PDB entry 6LU0 | X-ray diffraction, 3.22 A resolution | chains A and B of the 4 polymer chains in the assembly

== Chain A ==
Protein: Cas12i2
Amino-acid sequence (1055 residues; row label = number of the first residue in the row; numbering starts at 0):
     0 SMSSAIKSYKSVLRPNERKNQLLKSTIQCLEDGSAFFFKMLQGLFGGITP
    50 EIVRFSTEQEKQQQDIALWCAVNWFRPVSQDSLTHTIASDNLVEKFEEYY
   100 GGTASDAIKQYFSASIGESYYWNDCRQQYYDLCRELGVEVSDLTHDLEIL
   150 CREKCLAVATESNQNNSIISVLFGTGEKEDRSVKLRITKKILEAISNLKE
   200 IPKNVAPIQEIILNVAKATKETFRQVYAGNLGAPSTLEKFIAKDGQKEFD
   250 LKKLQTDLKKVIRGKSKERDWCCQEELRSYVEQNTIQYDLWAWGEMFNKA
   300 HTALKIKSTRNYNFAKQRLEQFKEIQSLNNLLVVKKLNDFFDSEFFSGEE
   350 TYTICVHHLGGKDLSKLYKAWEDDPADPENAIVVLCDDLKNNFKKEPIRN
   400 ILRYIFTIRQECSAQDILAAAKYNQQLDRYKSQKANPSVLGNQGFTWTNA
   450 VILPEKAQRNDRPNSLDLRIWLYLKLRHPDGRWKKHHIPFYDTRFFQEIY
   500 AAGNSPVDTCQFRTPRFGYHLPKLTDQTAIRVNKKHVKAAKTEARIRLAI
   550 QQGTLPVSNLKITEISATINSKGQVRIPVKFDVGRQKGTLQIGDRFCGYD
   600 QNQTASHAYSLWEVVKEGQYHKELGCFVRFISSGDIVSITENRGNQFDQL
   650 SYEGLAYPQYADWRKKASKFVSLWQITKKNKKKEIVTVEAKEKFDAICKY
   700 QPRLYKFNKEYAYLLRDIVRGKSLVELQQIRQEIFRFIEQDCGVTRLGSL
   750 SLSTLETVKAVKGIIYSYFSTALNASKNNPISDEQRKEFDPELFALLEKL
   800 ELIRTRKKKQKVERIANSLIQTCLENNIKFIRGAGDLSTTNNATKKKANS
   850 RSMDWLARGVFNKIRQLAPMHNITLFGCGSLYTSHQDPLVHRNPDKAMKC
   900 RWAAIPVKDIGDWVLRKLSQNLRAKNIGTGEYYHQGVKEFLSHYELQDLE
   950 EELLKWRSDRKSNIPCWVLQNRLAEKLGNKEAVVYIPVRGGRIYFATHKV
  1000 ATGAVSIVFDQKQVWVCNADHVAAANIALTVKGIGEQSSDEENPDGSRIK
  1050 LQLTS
Unresolved in the structure: 339-410, 677-684, 836-850, 1032-1054

== Chain B ==
Molecule: crRNA
Sequence (58 nucleotides; row label = number of the first residue in the row; numbers below 1 keep their minus sign (G-1 is residue -1)):
    -1 GGAGAAAUCCGUCUUUCAUUGACGGAACAGAGCAAGCAGGGUGACAUUAU
    49 UUAAUCAA
Unresolved in the structure: -1 to 0, 34-56

== How chain A and chain B interact ==
Contacting residue pairs (153; chain A residue first):
  Ile5(A) - A24(B)  base contact
  Lys6(A) - A24(B)  salt bridge to the phosphate
  Ser7(A) - A24(B)  hydrogen bond to the sugar
  Ser7(A) - A25(B)  hydrogen bond to the sugar
  Lys9(A) - C7(B)  hydrogen bond to the sugar
  Lys9(A) - A25(B)  sugar contact
  Lys9(A) - C26(B)  phosphate contact
  Ser10(A) - C7(B)  sugar contact
  Arg13(A) - G2(B)  hydrogen bond to the base
  Arg13(A) - A5(B)  hydrogen bond to the phosphate
  Arg13(A) - U6(B)  salt bridge to the phosphate
  Pro14(A) - G2(B)  base contact
  Asn15(A) - G2(B)  hydrogen bond to the base
  Lys18(A) - G2(B)  hydrogen bond to the base
  Tyr119(A) - A29(B)  hydrogen bond to the phosphate
  Tyr119(A) - G30(B)  phosphate contact
  Lys306(A) - G28(B)  hydrogen bond to the sugar
  Lys306(A) - A29(B)  hydrogen bond to the sugar
  Arg428(A) - A32(B)  salt bridge to the phosphate
  Arg428(A) - A33(B)  salt bridge to the phosphate
  Ser431(A) - C31(B)  phosphate contact
  Gln432(A) - C31(B)  phosphate contact
  Lys433(A) - G30(B)  phosphate contact
  Lys433(A) - C31(B)  hydrogen bond to the phosphate
  Ala434(A) - G30(B)  sugar contact
  Asn435(A) - A29(B)  hydrogen bond to the sugar
  Asn435(A) - G30(B)  sugar contact
  Pro436(A) - A29(B)  phosphate contact
  Pro436(A) - G30(B)  phosphate contact
  Val438(A) - A29(B)  sugar contact
  Gly440(A) - A27(B)  sugar contact
  Gly440(A) - G28(B)  sugar contact
  Asn441(A) - A27(B)  hydrogen bond to the sugar
  Asn441(A) - G28(B)  hydrogen bond to the phosphate
  Gln442(A) - C26(B)  hydrogen bond to the sugar
  Gln442(A) - A27(B)  sugar contact
  Gln457(A) - A1(B)  hydrogen bond to the sugar
  Asn459(A) - A3(B)  hydrogen bond to the base
  Arg461(A) - A3(B)  hydrogen bond to the base
  Ser464(A) - A3(B)  hydrogen bond to the base
  Ser464(A) - A4(B)  hydrogen bond to the base
  Leu465(A) - A3(B)  base contact
  Leu465(A) - A4(B)  hydrogen bond to the base
  Asp466(A) - A3(B)  base contact
  Asp466(A) - A4(B)  base contact
  Leu467(A) - A4(B)  hydrogen bond to the base
  Leu467(A) - A5(B)  base contact
  Arg468(A) - G2(B)  hydrogen bond to the sugar
  Arg468(A) - A3(B)  base contact
  Arg468(A) - A4(B)  base contact
  Trp470(A) - A1(B)  base contact
  Trp470(A) - G2(B)  sugar contact
  His486(A) - A1(B)  stacking on the base
  His486(A) - G2(B)  base contact
  Pro488(A) - G2(B)  base contact
  Tyr490(A) - A4(B)  hydrogen bond to the sugar
  Tyr490(A) - A5(B)  sugar contact
  Tyr490(A) - C7(B)  sugar contact
  Asp491(A) - C7(B)  base contact
  Thr492(A) - C7(B)  hydrogen bond to the phosphate
  Arg493(A) - C7(B)  base contact
  Arg493(A) - G23(B)  base contact
  Arg493(A) - A24(B)  salt bridge to the phosphate
  Pro514(A) - G22(B)  phosphate contact
  Arg515(A) - G23(B)  salt bridge to the phosphate
  Arg515(A) - A24(B)  salt bridge to the phosphate
  Lys522(A) - A20(B)  phosphate contact
  Leu523(A) - U18(B)  sugar contact
  Thr524(A) - U18(B)  sugar contact
  Asp525(A) - U18(B)  base contact
  Thr527(A) - U18(B)  phosphate contact
  Ala528(A) - U18(B)  phosphate contact
  Ile529(A) - U17(B)  hydrogen bond to the sugar
  Ile529(A) - U18(B)  hydrogen bond to the phosphate
  Arg530(A) - U17(B)  base contact
  Val531(A) - A5(B)  base contact
  Val531(A) - U17(B)  hydrogen bond to the base
  Asn532(A) - U17(B)  base contact
  Lys533(A) - A16(B)  salt bridge to the phosphate
  Lys533(A) - U17(B)  hydrogen bond to the base
  Lys534(A) - U6(B)  salt bridge to the phosphate
  His535(A) - A5(B)  stacking on the base
  His535(A) - U6(B)  salt bridge to the phosphate
  Val536(A) - U6(B)  base contact
  Val536(A) - U17(B)  base contact
  Lys537(A) - U6(B)  hydrogen bond to the base
  Lys537(A) - G9(B)  hydrogen bond to the base
  Lys537(A) - U10(B)  hydrogen bond to the base
  Ala538(A) - A5(B)  base contact
  Ala538(A) - U6(B)  hydrogen bond to the base
  Ala539(A) - A5(B)  base contact
  Lys540(A) - U18(B)  phosphate contact
  Lys540(A) - G19(B)  salt bridge to the phosphate
  Arg575(A) - A25(B)  hydrogen bond to the base
  Arg575(A) - C26(B)  hydrogen bond to the sugar
  Thr639(A) - C11(B)  base contact
  Thr639(A) - G19(B)  base contact
  Thr639(A) - A20(B)  base contact
  Glu640(A) - G19(B)  hydrogen bond to the base
  Glu640(A) - A20(B)  hydrogen bond to the sugar
  Asn641(A) - U12(B)  hydrogen bond to the base
  Asn641(A) - U14(B)  sugar contact
  Arg642(A) - U14(B)  base contact
  Arg642(A) - C15(B)  salt bridge to the phosphate
  Asn644(A) - U14(B)  hydrogen bond to the base
  Phe646(A) - U12(B)  phosphate contact
  Phe646(A) - U14(B)  base contact
  Gln648(A) - U10(B)  hydrogen bond to the sugar
  Gln648(A) - C11(B)  hydrogen bond to the sugar
  Tyr651(A) - U12(B)  sugar contact
  Tyr651(A) - U13(B)  hydrogen bond to the phosphate
  Leu654(A) - U13(B)  base contact
  Gln658(A) - U13(B)  base contact
  Tyr659(A) - U13(B)  base contact
  Ala660(A) - U13(B)  base contact
  Asp661(A) - U13(B)  hydrogen bond to the base
  Trp662(A) - U13(B)  hydrogen bond to the base
  Tyr704(A) - U12(B)  hydrogen bond to the phosphate
  Asp740(A) - U13(B)  base contact
  Cys741(A) - U13(B)  base contact
  Arg745(A) - U13(B)  phosphate contact
  Arg745(A) - U14(B)  salt bridge to the phosphate
  Arg745(A) - C15(B)  hydrogen bond to the base
  Leu746(A) - U12(B)  sugar contact
  Leu746(A) - U13(B)  sugar contact
  Leu746(A) - U14(B)  phosphate contact
  Gly747(A) - C11(B)  phosphate contact
  Gly747(A) - U12(B)  hydrogen bond to the phosphate
  Ser748(A) - C11(B)  phosphate contact
  Ser748(A) - U12(B)  hydrogen bond to the phosphate
  Leu749(A) - U10(B)  sugar contact
  Arg805(A) - G9(B)  salt bridge to the phosphate
  Arg805(A) - U10(B)  phosphate contact
  Lys806(A) - C11(B)  salt bridge to the phosphate
  Gln809(A) - G9(B)  hydrogen bond to the base
  Gln809(A) - U10(B)  hydrogen bond to the sugar
  Gln809(A) - G22(B)  sugar contact
  Glu812(A) - G22(B)  sugar contact
  Glu812(A) - G23(B)  sugar contact
  Arg813(A) - G9(B)  base contact
  Arg813(A) - U10(B)  hydrogen bond to the base
  Arg813(A) - C21(B)  hydrogen bond to the base
  Arg813(A) - G22(B)  sugar contact
  Asn816(A) - G22(B)  hydrogen bond to the phosphate
  Asn816(A) - G23(B)  hydrogen bond to the phosphate
  Lys862(A) - G23(B)  hydrogen bond to the sugar
  Lys862(A) - A24(B)  sugar contact
  Lys862(A) - A25(B)  salt bridge to the phosphate
  Gln865(A) - A24(B)  sugar contact
  Gln865(A) - A25(B)  hydrogen bond to the phosphate
  Leu866(A) - G23(B)  phosphate contact
  Leu866(A) - A24(B)  phosphate contact
  Met869(A) - A24(B)  phosphate contact
Interface residues without a listed pair, chain A (94 interface residues in all): Ile451, Lys455, Ile487, Thr513

== In short ==
94 residues of chain A and 32 residues of chain B are in contact, with 56 hydrogen bonds, 16 salt bridges and
2 aromatic stacking contacts. Polar pairs include Arg13(A)-G2(B), Asn15(A)-G2(B) and Lys18(A)-G2(B).
Chain A is Cas12i2 and chain B is crRNA; the structure, Crystal structure of Cas12i2 ternary complex with 12
nt spacer, was determined by X-ray diffraction together with 6LTP and 6LTU from the same study.
